Entry 6U39 (X-ray diffraction, 2.40 A resolution); this record covers chains A and B.

# Chain A
Protein: Calmodulin-1
Organism: Homo sapiens
UniProtKB: P0DP23 (CALM1_HUMAN); residues 1-148 here correspond to UniProt positions 2-149 (UniProt number = residue number + 1)
Chain sequence (148 residues; row label = number of the first residue in the row):
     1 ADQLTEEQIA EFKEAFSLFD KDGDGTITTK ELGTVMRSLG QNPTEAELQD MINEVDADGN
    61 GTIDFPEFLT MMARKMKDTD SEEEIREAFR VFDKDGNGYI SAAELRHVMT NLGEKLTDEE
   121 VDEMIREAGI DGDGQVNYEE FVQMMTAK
Unresolved in the structure: 1-5, 43-47, 77-81, 148
Differences from the reference sequence: engineered mutation Gly129 (Asp130 in P0DP23)
Ion coordination: Ca2+ site 1: Asp20, Asp22, Asp24, Thr26, Glu31; Ca2+ site 2: Asp56, Asn60, Thr62, Glu67; Ca2+ site 3: Asp93, Asp95, Asn97, Tyr99, Glu104
UniProt features mapped onto this chain:
  - binding site (Ca(2+)): Asp20, Asp22, Asp24, Thr26, Glu31, Asp56, Asp58, Asn60, Thr62, Glu67, Asp93, Asp95, Asn97, Tyr99, Glu104, Asp131, Asp133, Gln135, Glu140
  - modified residue: Ala1 (N-acetylalanine), Lys21 (N6-acetyllysine), Thr44 (Phosphothreonine), Ser81 (Phosphoserine), Lys94 (N6-acetyllysine), Tyr99 (Phosphotyrosine), Ser101 (Phosphoserine), Thr110 (Phosphothreonine), Lys115 (N6,N6,N6-trimethyllysine), Tyr138 (Phosphotyrosine)
  - cross-link: Lys21 (Glycyl lysine isopeptide (Lys-Gly) (interchain with G-Cter in SUMO2))
What the authors report for this chain:
  - disease-associated variants - D129G: decreased binding to Voltage-dependent L-type calcium channel subunit alpha-1C (chain B)
  - conformationally variable residues (side-chain flip): Asp131, Asp133, Glu140
  - disease-associated variants - D129G (54-fold): abolished binding to Ca2+ (citing earlier work)

# Chain B
Protein: Voltage-dependent L-type calcium channel subunit alpha-1C
Organism: Homo sapiens
UniProtKB: Q13936 (CAC1C_HUMAN), isoform Q13936-37; residues 1611-1644 here = UniProt positions 1611-1644
Chain sequence (37 residues; each row starts with the number of its first residue):
  1608 SNADEVTVGK FYATFLIQEY FRKFKKRKEQ GLVGKPS
Unresolved in the structure: 1608-1611, 1635-1644
Differences from the reference sequence: expression tag (1608-1610)
What the authors report for this chain:
  - conformationally variable residues: Tyr1627, Phe1628

# Chain A / chain B interface
Contacting residue pairs (23):
  Glu11(A) - Phe1622(B)
  Glu11(A) - Gln1625(B)  hydrogen bond (backbone-side chain)
  Glu11(A) - Glu1626(B)
  Phe12(A) - Phe1622(B)  hydrophobic
  Glu14(A) - Gln1625(B)
  Ala15(A) - Gln1625(B)
  Phe19(A) - Phe1618(B)  hydrophobic
  Phe19(A) - Thr1621(B)
  Met36(A) - Lys1617(B)
  Leu39(A) - Thr1621(B)
  Phe68(A) - Phe1618(B)  hydrophobic
  Met71(A) - Phe1618(B)  hydrophobic
  Met72(A) - Phe1622(B)  hydrophobic
  Glu84(A) - Tyr1619(B)
  Glu87(A) - Val1613(B)
  Glu87(A) - Gly1616(B)
  Glu87(A) - Lys1617(B)
  Phe92(A) - Ala1620(B)
  Phe92(A) - Ile1624(B)  hydrophobic
  Met109(A) - Ile1624(B)  hydrophobic
  Met109(A) - Phe1628(B)
  Gly113(A) - Phe1628(B)
  Leu116(A) - Gln1625(B)
Interface residues without a listed pair, chain A (22 interface residues in all): Leu18, Val35, Ile85, Ala88, Val108, Leu112
Interface residues without a listed pair, chain B (14 interface residues in all): Val1615, Tyr1627

# In short
22 residues of chain A and 14 residues of chain B are in contact; the contacts include 1 hydrogen bond. Its
one hydrogen-bonded contact is Glu11(A)-Gln1625(B). The paper reports that D129G of chain A reduces binding to
Voltage-dependent L-type calcium channel subunit alpha-1C (chain B); conformational variability at Asp131(A),
Asp133(A) and Tyr1627(B) among others.
Chain A is Calmodulin-1 and chain B is Voltage-dependent L-type calcium channel subunit alpha-1C, both from
Homo sapiens; the structure, 2.4 Angstrom crystal structure of the D129G Ca-CaM:CaV1.2 IQ domain complex, was
determined by X-ray diffraction (same publication as 6U3A, 6U3B and 6U3D).
